Entry 4MJ2 (X-ray diffraction, 2.10 A resolution); this record covers chain A.

# Chain A
Molecule: Alpha-L-iduronidase
From: Homo sapiens
Notes: EC 3.2.1.76
UniProt: P35475 (IDUA_HUMAN); residue numbers follow UniProt; this construct covers 1-653
Amino-acid sequence (653 residues; each row starts with the number of its first residue):
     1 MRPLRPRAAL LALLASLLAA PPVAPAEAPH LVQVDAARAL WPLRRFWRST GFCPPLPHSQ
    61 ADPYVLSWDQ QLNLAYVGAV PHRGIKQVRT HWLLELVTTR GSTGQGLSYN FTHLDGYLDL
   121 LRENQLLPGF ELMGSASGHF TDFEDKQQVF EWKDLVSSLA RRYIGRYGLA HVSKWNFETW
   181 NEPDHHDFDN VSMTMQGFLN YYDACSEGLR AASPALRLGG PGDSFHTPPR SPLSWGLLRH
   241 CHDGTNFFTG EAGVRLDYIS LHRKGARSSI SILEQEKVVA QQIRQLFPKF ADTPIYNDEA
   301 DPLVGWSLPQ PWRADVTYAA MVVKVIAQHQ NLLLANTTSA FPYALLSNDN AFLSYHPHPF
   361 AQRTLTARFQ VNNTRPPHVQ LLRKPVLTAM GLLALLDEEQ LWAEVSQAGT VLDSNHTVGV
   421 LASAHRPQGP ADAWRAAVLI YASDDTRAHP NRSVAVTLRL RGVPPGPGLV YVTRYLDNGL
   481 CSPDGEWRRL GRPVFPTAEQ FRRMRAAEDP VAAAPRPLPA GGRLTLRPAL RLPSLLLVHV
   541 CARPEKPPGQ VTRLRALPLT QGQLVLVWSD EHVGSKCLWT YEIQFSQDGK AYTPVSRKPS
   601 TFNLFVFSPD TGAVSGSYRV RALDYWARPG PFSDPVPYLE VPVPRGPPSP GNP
Disordered / not traced: 1-27, 56-63, 100-106, 589-591, 641-653
Cystine bridges: Cys-541/Cys-577
Glycans and other covalent adducts: N-acetylglucosamine (NAG) linked to Asn-110, Asn-415; glycan linked to Asn-372
Swiss-Prot annotation at these positions:
  - active site: Glu-182 (Proton donor), Glu-299 (Nucleophile)
  - binding site (alpha-D-mannopyranose): Pro-54, Leu-56, His-58, Trp-306, Arg-488, Arg-492
  - binding site (alpha-L-iduronate): His-91, Asn-181, Glu-182, Lys-264, Glu-299, Gly-305, Asp-349, Arg-363
  - binding site (beta-D-mannose): Arg-492
  - glycosylation (N-linked (GlcNAc...) asparagine): Asn-110, Asn-190, Asn-336, Asn-372, Asn-415, Asn-451
  - natural variant: Ser-16 to Ala-19 (deletion: In MPS1H), Leu-18 (L18P: In MPS1S), Gln-33 (H33Q: this construct carries the variant), Gly-51 (G51D: In MPS1H), Ala-75 (A75T: In MPS1H), Tyr-76 (Y76C: In MPS1S), Ala-79 (A79V: In MPS1H/S), His-82 (H82P: In MPS1H/S; H82Q: Reduction of protein levels), Gly-84 (G84R: In MPS1H/S), Arg-89 (R89Q: In MPS1S; R89W: In MPS1S), Thr-103 (T103P: In MPS1H; uncertain significance), Met-133 (M133I: In MPS1H), 42 further natural variant entries in UniProt
Reported in the primary citation:
  - post-translational modification sites: Asn-110, Asn-372, Asn-415
  - mutagenesis - P533R: decreased catalytic activity on 4MUI
  - mutagenesis - P533R: unchanged binding to 4MUI
  - mutagenesis - P533R: decreased stability
  - disease-associated variants - R363C: decreased catalytic activity (citing earlier work)
  - disease-associated variants - P533R: decreased catalytic activity on 4MUI
  - disease-associated variants - P533R: unchanged binding to 4MUI
  - disease-associated variants - P533R: decreased stability

# In short
N-acetylglucosamine is covalently linked to Asn-110 and Asn-415. UniProt lists active-site residues Glu-182
and Glu-299, 6 alpha-D-mannopyranose-binding residues, 8 alpha-L-iduronate-binding residues and
beta-D-mannose-binding residue Arg-492. The paper reports that P533R reduces catalytic activity on 4MUI;
modification sites Asn-110, Asn-372 and Asn-415.
Chain A is Alpha-L-iduronidase (Homo sapiens); the structure, Crystal structure of apo-iduronidase in the R3
form, was determined by X-ray diffraction, deposited together with 4KGL, 4KH2 and 4MJ4.
